PDB entry 7T1J | X-ray diffraction, 1.96 A resolution | chains A and B of the 6 polymer chains in the assembly

# Chain A (and B)
Protein: Ribulose bisphosphate carboxylase
From: Rhodospirillaceae bacterium BRH_c57
Notes: EC 4.1.1.39; chain B of this document is another copy of the same molecule, construct and numbering; everything in this record applies to it too
Reference sequence: A0A0F2R9T6 (A0A0F2R9T6_9PROT); residues 1-460 here = UniProt positions 1-460
Sequence (460 residues; numbered 1 to 460; the number before each row is that of its first residue):
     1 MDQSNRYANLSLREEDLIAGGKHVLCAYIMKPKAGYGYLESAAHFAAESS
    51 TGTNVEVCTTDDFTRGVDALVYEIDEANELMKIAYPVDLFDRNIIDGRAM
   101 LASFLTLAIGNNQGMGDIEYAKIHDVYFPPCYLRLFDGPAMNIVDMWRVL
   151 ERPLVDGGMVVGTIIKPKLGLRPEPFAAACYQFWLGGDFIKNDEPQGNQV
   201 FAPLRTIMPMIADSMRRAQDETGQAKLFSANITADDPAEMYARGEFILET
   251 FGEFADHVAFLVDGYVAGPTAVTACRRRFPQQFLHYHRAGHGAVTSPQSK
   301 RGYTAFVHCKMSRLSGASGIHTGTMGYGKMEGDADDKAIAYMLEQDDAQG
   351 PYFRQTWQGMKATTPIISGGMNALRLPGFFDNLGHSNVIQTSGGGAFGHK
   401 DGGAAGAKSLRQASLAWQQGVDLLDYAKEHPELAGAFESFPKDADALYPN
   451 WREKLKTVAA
Not modelled in the structure: 456-460 (chain B: 458-460)
Modified residues: Lys191 (lysine nz-carboxylic acid; KCX)
Bound ions: Mg2+: Lys191, Asp193, Glu194 (together with 2-carboxyarabinitol-1,5-diphosphate)
Small-molecule neighbours:
  - 2-carboxyarabinitol-1,5-diphosphate (CAP), molecule 1: Glu48, Thr53, Asn54, Asn111
  - 2-carboxyarabinitol-1,5-diphosphate (CAP), molecule 2: Ile164, Lys166, Lys168, Lys191, Asp193, Glu194, His287, Arg288, His291, His321, Gly323, Lys329, Met330, Ser368, Gly369, Gly370, Met371, Thr391, Ser392, Gly393, Gly394

# Chain A / chain B interface
Pairs across the interface (211):
  Lys33(A) - Glu331(B)  salt bridge
  Glu48(A) - Lys168(B)
  Glu48(A) - Lys329(B)  salt bridge
  Ser50(A) - Lys168(B)
  Ser50(A) - Leu169(B)
  Thr51(A) - Pro167(B)
  Thr51(A) - Lys168(B)  hydrogen bond (backbone-backbone)
  Thr51(A) - Leu169(B)
  Gly52(A) - Lys168(B)
  Thr53(A) - Lys166(B)
  Thr53(A) - Lys329(B)
  Asn54(A) - Lys329(B)
  Val55(A) - Gly394(B)
  Glu56(A) - Gly398(B)
  Val57(A) - Gly394(B)
  Val57(A) - Phe397(B)
  Cys58(A) - Phe397(B)  hydrogen bond (backbone-backbone)
  Thr59(A) - Lys166(B)  hydrogen bond (side chain-backbone)
  Thr59(A) - Pro167(B)
  Thr59(A) - Leu171(B)
  Thr59(A) - Ala179(B)
  Thr60(A) - Pro167(B)
  Asp61(A) - Arg172(B)  salt bridge
  Phe63(A) - Gly170(B)
  Phe63(A) - Arg172(B)
  Phe63(A) - Phe201(B)  hydrophobic
  Thr64(A) - Pro167(B)
  Thr64(A) - Leu169(B)
  Thr64(A) - Gly170(B)
  Thr64(A) - Leu171(B)
  Asp88(A) - Gln199(B)
  Asp88(A) - Val200(B)
  Asp88(A) - Phe201(B)
  Leu89(A) - Leu169(B)
  Leu89(A) - Gln199(B)  hydrogen bond (backbone-side chain)
  Phe90(A) - Gln199(B)
  Asp91(A) - Gly197(B)
  Asp91(A) - Asn198(B)  hydrogen bond (side chain-backbone)
  Asp91(A) - Gln199(B)
  Asp91(A) - Arg243(B)  salt bridge
  Arg92(A) - Asn198(B)  hydrogen bond (backbone-side chain)
  Arg92(A) - Val200(B)
  Arg92(A) - Arg243(B)  hydrogen bond (backbone-side chain)
  Asn93(A) - Asn198(B)
  Asn93(A) - Glu239(B)
  Ile94(A) - Asn198(B)
  Ile94(A) - Arg205(B)  hydrogen bond (backbone-side chain)
  Ile94(A) - Glu239(B)  hydrogen bond (backbone-side chain)
  Ile94(A) - Arg243(B)
  Ile95(A) - Asp236(B)
  Ile95(A) - Glu239(B)  hydrogen bond (backbone-side chain)
  Ile95(A) - Ala242(B)  hydrophobic
  Met100(A) - Thr233(B)
  Met100(A) - Ala234(B)  hydrophobic
  Met100(A) - Asp235(B)
  Met100(A) - Arg243(B)
  Leu101(A) - Asp235(B)  hydrogen bond (backbone-side chain)
  Ala102(A) - Asp235(B)  hydrogen bond (backbone-side chain)
  Leu105(A) - Val266(B)  hydrophobic
  Thr106(A) - Glu194(B)
  Thr106(A) - Pro195(B)
  Thr106(A) - Asp263(B)  hydrogen bond
  Thr106(A) - Val266(B)
  Leu107(A) - Leu169(B)  hydrophobic
  Leu107(A) - Pro195(B)  hydrophobic
  Ile109(A) - Gly290(B)
  Gly110(A) - Ala289(B)
  Gly110(A) - Gly290(B)  hydrogen bond (backbone-backbone)
  Asn111(A) - Glu194(B)  hydrogen bond
  Asn111(A) - His287(B)
  Asn111(A) - Ala289(B)
  Asn111(A) - Gly290(B)
  Asn111(A) - Met330(B)
  Gln113(A) - Gly292(B)
  Gln113(A) - Ala293(B)
  Gly114(A) - Met330(B)
  Gly114(A) - Glu331(B)  hydrogen bond (backbone-backbone)
  Met115(A) - Lys329(B)
  Met115(A) - Met330(B)  hydrophobic
  Met115(A) - Glu331(B)
  Gly116(A) - Lys329(B)  hydrogen bond (backbone-backbone)
  Glu119(A) - Gln298(B)
  Tyr120(A) - Gln298(B)
  Lys166(A) - Thr53(B)
  Lys166(A) - Val57(B)
  Lys166(A) - Thr59(B)  hydrogen bond (backbone-side chain)
  Pro167(A) - Thr51(B)
  Pro167(A) - Thr59(B)
  Pro167(A) - Thr60(B)
  Pro167(A) - Thr64(B)
  Lys168(A) - Glu48(B)
  Lys168(A) - Ser50(B)
  Lys168(A) - Thr51(B)  hydrogen bond (backbone-backbone)
  Lys168(A) - Gly52(B)
  Leu169(A) - Ser50(B)
  Leu169(A) - Thr51(B)
  Leu169(A) - Thr64(B)
  Leu169(A) - Leu89(B)
  Leu169(A) - Leu107(B)  hydrophobic
  Gly170(A) - Phe63(B)
  Gly170(A) - Thr64(B)
  Leu171(A) - Thr59(B)
  Leu171(A) - Thr64(B)
  Arg172(A) - Asp61(B)  salt bridge
  Arg172(A) - Phe63(B)
  Ala179(A) - Thr59(B)
  Glu194(A) - Thr106(B)
  Glu194(A) - Asn111(B)  hydrogen bond
  Pro195(A) - Leu107(B)  hydrophobic
  Gly197(A) - Asp91(B)
  Asn198(A) - Asp91(B)  hydrogen bond (backbone-side chain)
  Asn198(A) - Arg92(B)  hydrogen bond (side chain-backbone)
  Asn198(A) - Asn93(B)
  Asn198(A) - Ile94(B)
  Gln199(A) - Asp88(B)
  Gln199(A) - Leu89(B)  hydrogen bond (side chain-backbone)
  Gln199(A) - Phe90(B)
  Gln199(A) - Asp91(B)
  Val200(A) - Asp88(B)
  Val200(A) - Arg92(B)
  Phe201(A) - Phe63(B)  hydrophobic
  Phe201(A) - Asp88(B)
  Arg205(A) - Ile94(B)  hydrogen bond (side chain-backbone)
  Thr233(A) - Met100(B)
  Ala234(A) - Met100(B)  hydrophobic
  Ala234(A) - Thr270(B)  hydrogen bond (backbone-side chain)
  Asp235(A) - Met100(B)
  Asp235(A) - Leu101(B)  hydrogen bond (side chain-backbone)
  Asp235(A) - Ala102(B)  hydrogen bond (side chain-backbone)
  Asp235(A) - Thr270(B)
  Asp235(A) - Thr273(B)
  Asp236(A) - Ile95(B)
  Asp236(A) - Thr273(B)
  Asp236(A) - Arg277(B)  salt bridge
  Pro237(A) - Tyr241(B)
  Pro237(A) - Ala274(B)  hydrophobic
  Glu239(A) - Asn93(B)
  Glu239(A) - Ile94(B)  hydrogen bond (side chain-backbone)
  Glu239(A) - Ile95(B)  hydrogen bond (side chain-backbone)
  Tyr241(A) - Pro237(B)
  Ala242(A) - Ile95(B)  hydrophobic
  Arg243(A) - Asp91(B)  salt bridge
  Arg243(A) - Arg92(B)  hydrogen bond (side chain-backbone)
  Arg243(A) - Ile94(B)
  Arg243(A) - Met100(B)
  Asp263(A) - Thr106(B)  hydrogen bond
  Val266(A) - Leu105(B)
  Val266(A) - Thr106(B)
  Val266(A) - Pro269(B)
  Ala267(A) - Ala267(B)
  Ala267(A) - Gly268(B)
  Ala267(A) - Pro269(B)
  Ala267(A) - Thr270(B)  hydrogen bond (backbone-side chain)
  Gly268(A) - Ala267(B)
  Gly268(A) - Gly268(B)
  Pro269(A) - Val266(B)
  Pro269(A) - Ala267(B)
  Thr270(A) - Ala234(B)  hydrogen bond (side chain-backbone)
  Thr270(A) - Asp235(B)
  Thr270(A) - Ala267(B)  hydrogen bond (backbone-backbone)
  Thr270(A) - Thr270(B)
  Thr270(A) - Ala271(B)
  Ala271(A) - Thr270(B)
  Thr273(A) - Asp235(B)
  Thr273(A) - Asp236(B)
  Ala274(A) - Pro237(B)  hydrophobic
  Arg277(A) - Asp236(B)  salt bridge
  His287(A) - Asn111(B)
  Ala289(A) - Gly110(B)
  Ala289(A) - Asn111(B)
  Gly290(A) - Ile109(B)
  Gly290(A) - Gly110(B)  hydrogen bond (backbone-backbone)
  Gly290(A) - Asn111(B)
  Gly292(A) - Gln113(B)
  Gly292(A) - Arg301(B)  hydrogen bond (backbone-side chain)
  Ala293(A) - Gln113(B)
  Ala293(A) - Val294(B)  hydrophobic
  Ala293(A) - Arg301(B)
  Ala293(A) - Gly302(B)
  Val294(A) - Ala293(B)  hydrophobic
  Val294(A) - Val294(B)  hydrophobic
  Ser296(A) - Arg301(B)
  Gln298(A) - Glu119(B)
  Gln298(A) - Tyr120(B)
  Gln298(A) - Lys300(B)
  Gln298(A) - Arg301(B)  hydrogen bond
  Ser299(A) - Arg301(B)
  Arg301(A) - Gly292(B)  hydrogen bond (side chain-backbone)
  Arg301(A) - Ala293(B)
  Arg301(A) - Ser296(B)  hydrogen bond
  Arg301(A) - Gln298(B)  hydrogen bond
  Arg301(A) - Ser299(B)
  Arg301(A) - Glu331(B)  salt bridge
  Gly302(A) - Ala293(B)
  Lys329(A) - Glu48(B)  salt bridge
  Lys329(A) - Thr53(B)
  Lys329(A) - Asn54(B)
  Lys329(A) - Gly116(B)  hydrogen bond (backbone-backbone)
  Met330(A) - Gly114(B)
  Glu331(A) - Lys33(B)  salt bridge
  Glu331(A) - Gly114(B)  hydrogen bond (backbone-backbone)
  Glu331(A) - Met115(B)
  Glu331(A) - Arg301(B)  salt bridge
  Gly370(A) - Asn54(B)
  Gly394(A) - Val55(B)
  Gly394(A) - Val57(B)
  Phe397(A) - Val57(B)
  Phe397(A) - Cys58(B)  hydrogen bond (backbone-backbone)
  Phe397(A) - Thr59(B)
  Gly398(A) - Glu56(B)
  Gly398(A) - Val57(B)
Also at the interface, not in a pair above, chain A (105 interface residues in all): Ala47, Val67, Ile118, Pro175, Leu204, Asn231, Ala238, Met240, Tyr265, Gly393, Gly402, Gly403, Lys442
Also at the interface, not in a pair above, chain B (104 interface residues in all): Met1, Ala47, Val67, Ile118, Leu204, Asn231, Ala238, Tyr265, Gly370, Gly402, Gly403, Phe440

# Summary
105 residues of chain A face 104 of chain B across their interface; the contacts include 43 hydrogen bonds and
12 salt bridges. Polar contacts include Lys33(A)-Glu331(B), Glu48(A)-Lys329(B) and Asp61(A)-Arg172(B). Ligands
of chain A: 2-carboxyarabinitol-1,5-diphosphate. Lys191(A), Asp193(A) and Glu194(A) form the Mg2+ site.
Both chains are Ribulose bisphosphate carboxylase (Rhodospirillaceae bacterium BRH_c57). Entry 7T1J (Crystal
structure of RUBISCO from Rhodospirillaceae bacterium BRH_c57) was determined by X-ray diffraction together
with 7T1C from the same study.
